7PFX - chains O and J of the 11 polymer chains in the assembly; structure by electron microscopy, 4.30 A resolution (low resolution: residue-level contacts below are approximate; hydrogen-bond / salt-bridge calls are withheld).

== Chain O ==
Name: Histone H3.2
From: Homo sapiens
UniProtKB: Q71DI3 (H32_HUMAN); residues 0-135 here correspond to UniProt positions 1-136 (UniProt number = residue number + 1)
Sequence (136 residues; numbered 0 to 135; the number before each row is that of its first residue; numbering starts at 0):
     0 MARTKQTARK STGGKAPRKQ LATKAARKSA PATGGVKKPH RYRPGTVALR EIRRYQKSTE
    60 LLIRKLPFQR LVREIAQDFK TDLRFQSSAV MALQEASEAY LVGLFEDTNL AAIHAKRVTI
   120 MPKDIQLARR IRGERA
Not modelled in the structure: 0-36, 134-135
Sequence notes: engineered mutation Ala-110 (Cys111 in Q71DI3)
UniProt features mapped onto this chain:
  - modified residue: Arg-2 (Asymmetric dimethylarginine), Thr-3 (Phosphothreonine), Lys-4 (Allysine), Gln-5 (5-glutamyl dopamine), Thr-6 (Phosphothreonine), Arg-8 (Citrulline), Lys-9 (N6,N6,N6-trimethyllysine), Ser-10 (ADP-ribosylserine), Thr-11 (Phosphothreonine), Lys-14 (N6-(2-hydroxyisobutyryl)lysine), Arg-17 (Asymmetric dimethylarginine), Lys-18 (N6-(2-hydroxyisobutyryl)lysine), Lys-23 (N6-(2-hydroxyisobutyryl)lysine), Arg-26 (Citrulline), Lys-27 (N6,N6,N6-trimethyllysine), Ser-28 (ADP-ribosylserine), Lys-36 (N6,N6,N6-trimethyllysine), Lys-37 (N6-methyllysine), Tyr-41 (Phosphotyrosine), Lys-56 (N6,N6,N6-trimethyllysine) and 8 more in UniProt
  - lipidation: Lys-18 (N6-decanoyllysine)

== Chain J ==
Molecule: 177-nt DNA strand
From: synthetic construct
Sequence (177 nucleotides; numbered 223 to 399; the number before each row is that of its first residue):
   223 CATGCACTTA CATGCACAGG ATGTATATAT GTGACACGTG CCTGGAGACT AGGGAGTAAT
   283 CCCCTTGGCG GTTAAAACGC GGGGGACAGC GCGTACGTGC GTTTAAGCGG TGCTAGAGCT
   343 GTCTACGACC AATTGAGCGG CCTCGGCACC GGGATTCTCC AGTGGCCAGT GGCGGCC

== How chain O and chain J interact ==
Contacting residue pairs (32):
  His-39(O) / DG321(J)
  Arg-40(O) / DG319(J)
  Arg-40(O) / DT320(J)
  Arg-40(O) / DG321(J)
  Tyr-41(O) / DT244(J)
  Tyr-41(O) / DG245(J)
  Tyr-41(O) / DT320(J)
  Tyr-41(O) / DG321(J)
  Arg-42(O) / DT320(J)
  Pro-43(O) / DG319(J)
  Pro-43(O) / DT320(J)
  Gly-44(O) / DG319(J)
  Gly-44(O) / DT320(J)
  Thr-45(O) / DT320(J)
  Val-46(O) / DT320(J)
  Val-46(O) / DG321(J)
  Ala-47(O) / DT320(J)
  Arg-49(O) / DG245(J)
  Arg-49(O) / DT246(J)
  Glu-50(O) / DT320(J)
  Lys-56(O) / DA247(J)
  Arg-63(O) / DA328(J)
  Arg-63(O) / DG329(J)
  Lys-64(O) / DG329(J)
  Leu-65(O) / DA328(J)
  Leu-65(O) / DG329(J)
  Pro-66(O) / DA328(J)
  Arg-69(O) / DA328(J)
  Arg-83(O) / DA337(J)
  Arg-83(O) / DG338(J)
  Lys-115(O) / DC309(J)
  Lys-115(O) / DA310(J)
Interface residues without a listed pair, chain O (22 interface residues in all): Pro-38, Ile-62, Thr-118
Interface residues without a listed pair, chain J (15 interface residues in all): DC318, DC322

== Overview ==
The interface between chain O and chain J involves 22 residues on one side and 15 on the other.
Chain O is Histone H3.2 (Homo sapiens) and chain J is a 177-nt DNA strand (synthetic construct); the
structure, Nucleosome 3 of the 4x207 nucleosome array containing H1, was determined by electron microscopy
together with 7PET, 7PEU, 7PEV, 7PEW, 7PEX, 7PEY and 16 further entries from the same study.
